PDB entry 7A4U | X-ray diffraction, 1.77 A resolution | chain A

[Chain A]
Molecule: Endoplasmic reticulum chaperone BiP
From: Cricetulus griseus
Notes: EC 3.6.4.10
Reference sequence: G3I8R9 (BIP_CRIGR); numbering as in UniProt (aligned over 28-549)
Amino-acid sequence (523 residues; row label = number of the first residue in the row):
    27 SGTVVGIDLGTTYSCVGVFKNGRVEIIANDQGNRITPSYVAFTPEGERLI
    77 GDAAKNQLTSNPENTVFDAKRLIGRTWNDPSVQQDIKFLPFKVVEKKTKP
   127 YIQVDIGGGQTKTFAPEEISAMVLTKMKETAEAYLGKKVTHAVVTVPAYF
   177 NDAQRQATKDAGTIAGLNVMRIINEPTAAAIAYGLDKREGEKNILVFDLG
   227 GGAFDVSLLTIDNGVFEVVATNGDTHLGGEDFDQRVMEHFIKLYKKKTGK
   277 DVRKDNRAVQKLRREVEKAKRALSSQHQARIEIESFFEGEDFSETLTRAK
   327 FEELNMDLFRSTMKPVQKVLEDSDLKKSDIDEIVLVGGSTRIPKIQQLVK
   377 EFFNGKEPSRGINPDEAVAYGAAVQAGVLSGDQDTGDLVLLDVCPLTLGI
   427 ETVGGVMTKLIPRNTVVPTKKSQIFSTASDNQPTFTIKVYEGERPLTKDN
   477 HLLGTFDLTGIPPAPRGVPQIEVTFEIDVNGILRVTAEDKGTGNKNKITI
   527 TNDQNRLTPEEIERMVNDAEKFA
Construct notes: expression tag (27); engineered mutation Ala229 (Thr in G3I8R9), Phe461 (Val in G3I8R9)
Swiss-Prot annotation at these positions:
  - region: Gln409 to Val419 (Interdomain linker)
  - binding site (ATP): Gly36 to Tyr39, Lys96, Glu293 to Ser300, Gly364 to Arg367
  - modified residue: Ser86 (Phosphoserine), Lys125 (N6-acetyllysine), Tyr160 (3'-nitrotyrosine), Lys213 (N6-acetyllysine), Lys271 (N6-acetyllysine), Lys326 (N6-acetyllysine), Lys353 (N6-acetyllysine), Lys447 (N6-succinyllysine), Arg492 (Omega-N-methylarginine), Thr518 (O-AMP-threonine)
  - cross-link (Glycyl lysine isopeptide (Lys-Gly)): Lys352 (interchain with G-Cter in SUMO2), Lys353 (interchain with G-Cter in SUMO1)
  - mutagenesis: Leu414 to Leu417 (Abolished homooligomerization), Thr518 (T518A: Abolishes AMPylation), Thr525 (T525A: Does not affect AMPylation), Thr527 (T527A: Does not affect AMPylation)
What the authors report for this chain:
  - mutagenesis - V461F: decreased binding to substrate (citing earlier work)
  - mutagenesis - D257A, D257N: unchanged binding to Ca2+

[Overview]
UniProt lists 17 ATP-binding residues and 7 mutagenesis sites. The paper reports that V461F reduces binding to
substrate; D257A and D257N leave binding to Ca2+ unchanged.
Chain A is Endoplasmic reticulum chaperone BiP (Cricetulus griseus); the structure, Crystal structure of
lid-truncated apo BiP in an oligomeric state, was determined by X-ray diffraction together with 6ZYH and 7A4V
from the same study.
